Entry 9U46 (X-ray diffraction, 1.99 A resolution); this record covers chain A.

# Chain A
Name: tRNA (cytidine(56)-2'-O)-methyltransferase
From: Thermoplasma acidophilum DSM 1728
Notes: EC 2.1.1.206
UniProtKB: Q9HJN6 (TRM56_THEAC); residues 1-151 here = UniProt positions 1-151
Sequence (151 residues; numbered 1 to 151; the number before each row is that of its first residue):
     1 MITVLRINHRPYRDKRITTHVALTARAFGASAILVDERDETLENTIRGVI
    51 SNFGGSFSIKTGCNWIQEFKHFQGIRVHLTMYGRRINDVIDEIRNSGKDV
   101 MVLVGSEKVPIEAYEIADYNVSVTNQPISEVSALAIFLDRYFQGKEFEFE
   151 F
Modified residues: Cys-63 (s,S-(2-hydroxyethyl)thiocysteine; CME)
Small-molecule neighbours: 5'-deoxy-5'-methylthioadenosine (MTA): Arg-16, His-20, Leu-79, Thr-80, Met-81, Leu-103, Val-104, Gly-105, Ser-106, Glu-107, Val-121, Ser-122, Val-123, Thr-124, Gln-126, Pro-127, Ile-128, Ser-129, Glu-130, Ala-133
Swiss-Prot annotation at these positions:
  - binding site (S-adenosyl-L-methionine): Leu-79, Gly-105 to Val-109

# In short
Ligands of chain A: 5'-deoxy-5'-methylthioadenosine. UniProt lists 6 S-adenosyl-L-methionine-binding residues.
Chain A is tRNA (cytidine(56)-2'-O)-methyltransferase (Thermoplasma acidophilum DSM 1728); the structure, The
X-ray structure of N-terminal catalytic domain of Thermoplasma acidophilum tRNA methyltransferase Trm56
(Ta0931) in complex ..., was determined by X-ray diffraction, deposited together with 8X6K.
